9BWK - chains A and B; structure by X-ray diffraction, 2.20 A resolution.

# Chain A (and B)
Molecule: Acetyl-CoA acetyltransferase
From: Burkholderia sp. RF2-non_BP3
Notes: chain B of this document is another copy of the same molecule, construct and numbering; everything in this record applies to it too
UniProtKB: A0AAC9EFY7 (A0AAC9EFY7_9BURK); residues 3-399 here correspond to UniProt positions 1-397 (UniProt number = residue number - 2)
Chain sequence (399 residues; numbered 1 to 399; the number before each row is that of its first residue):
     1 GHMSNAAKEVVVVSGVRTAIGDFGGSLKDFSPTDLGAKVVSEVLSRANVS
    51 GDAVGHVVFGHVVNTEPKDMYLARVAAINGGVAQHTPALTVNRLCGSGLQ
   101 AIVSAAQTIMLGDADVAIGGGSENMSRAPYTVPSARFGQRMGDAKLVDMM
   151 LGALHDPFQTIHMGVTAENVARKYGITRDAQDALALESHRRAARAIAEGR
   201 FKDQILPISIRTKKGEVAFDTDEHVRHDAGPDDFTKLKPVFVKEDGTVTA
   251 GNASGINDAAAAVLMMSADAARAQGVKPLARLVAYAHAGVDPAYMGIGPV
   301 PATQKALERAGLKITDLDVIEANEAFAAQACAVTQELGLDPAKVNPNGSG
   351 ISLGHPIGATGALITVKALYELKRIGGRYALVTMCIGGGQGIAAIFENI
Not modelled in the structure: 1-5 (chain B: 1-6)
Sequence notes: expression tag (1-2); conflict Asn79 (Asp77 in A0AAC9EFY7)
Reported in the primary citation:
  - mutagenesis - C95S: abolished catalytic activity
  - mutagenesis - S254C, I256A: decreased catalytic activity
  - mutagenesis - G251A, S254A, G255A: increased catalytic activity
  - mutagenesis - G251A: increased catalytic activity on acetoacetyl-CoA
  - mutagenesis - G255A: unchanged catalytic activity

# How chain A and chain B interact
Pairs across the interface - 124 pairs, chain A then chain B:
  Phe23(A) with Arg136(B); Phe137(B), hydrophobic
  Gly24(A) with Phe137(B)
  His56(A) with Arg93(B), hydrogen bond
  Val62(A) with Met70(B)
  Val63(A) with Met70(B), hydrophobic
  Asn64(A) with Asn64(B)
  Glu66(A) with Met149(B)
  Pro67(A) with Val147(B), hydrophobic; Met149(B); Gly152(B)
  Lys68(A) with Pro157(B)
  Met70(A) with Val62(B); Val63(B), hydrophobic; Asn92(B), hydrogen bond (backbone-side chain); Leu94(B); Met149(B); Ala153(B), hydrophobic
  Tyr71(A) with Leu94(B), hydrophobic; Ala153(B), hydrogen bond (side chain-backbone); His155(B), hydrogen bond (side chain-backbone); Pro157(B), hydrophobic; Gly387(B); Gly388(B)
  Arg74(A) with Phe158(B); Val290(B), hydrogen bond (side chain-backbone); Gly388(B), hydrogen bond (side chain-backbone); Gly389(B), hydrogen bond (side chain-backbone)
  Val75(A) with Pro157(B), hydrophobic; Phe158(B), hydrophobic
  Ile78(A) with Phe158(B), hydrophobic
  Asn79(A) with Phe158(B)
  Gln84(A) with Gly289(B); Val290(B); Asp291(B), hydrogen bond (side chain-backbone); Pro292(B)
  His85(A) with Gly289(B), hydrogen bond (backbone-backbone)
  Pro87(A) with Arg93(B); His287(B); Gln390(B)
  Ala88(A) with Arg93(B), hydrogen bond (backbone-side chain); Gln390(B), hydrogen bond (backbone-side chain)
  Leu89(A) with Asn92(B); Arg93(B); Gln100(B)
  Thr90(A) with Val91(B); Asn92(B), hydrogen bond (backbone-backbone)
  Val91(A) with Thr90(B)
  Asn92(A) with Met70(B), hydrogen bond (side chain-backbone); Leu89(B); Thr90(B), hydrogen bond (backbone-backbone)
  Arg93(A) with His56(B), hydrogen bond; Pro87(B); Ala88(B), hydrogen bond (side chain-backbone); Leu89(B)
  Leu94(A) with Met70(B); Tyr71(B), hydrophobic
  Gln100(A) with Leu89(B)
  Gln107(A) with Leu111(B); Asp113(B)
  Met110(A) with Leu111(B), hydrophobic
  Leu111(A) with Gln107(B); Met110(B), hydrophobic; Leu111(B), hydrophobic; Tyr285(B)
  Asp113(A) with Tyr285(B), hydrogen bond; Arg309(B), salt bridge
  Ser126(A) with Arg136(B); Phe137(B)
  Ala128(A) with Arg136(B), hydrogen bond (backbone-side chain)
  Pro129(A) with Arg136(B), hydrogen bond (backbone-side chain)
  Tyr130(A) with Thr131(B); Val132(B), hydrogen bond (backbone-backbone); Ala135(B), hydrophobic; Arg136(B)
  Thr131(A) with Tyr130(B); Thr131(B)
  Val132(A) with Tyr130(B), hydrogen bond (backbone-backbone)
  Ala135(A) with Tyr130(B), hydrophobic; Leu146(B), hydrophobic
  Arg136(A) with Phe23(B); Ser126(B); Ala128(B), hydrogen bond (side chain-backbone); Pro129(B); Tyr130(B); Asp148(B), salt bridge; Met150(B)
  Phe137(A) with Phe23(B), hydrophobic; Ser126(B)
  Val147(A) with Pro67(B), hydrophobic
  Asp148(A) with Arg136(B), salt bridge
  Met149(A) with Glu66(B); Pro67(B); Met70(B)
  Met150(A) with Arg136(B)
  Gly152(A) with Pro67(B)
  Ala153(A) with Met70(B), hydrophobic; Tyr71(B), hydrogen bond (backbone-side chain)
  His155(A) with Tyr71(B), hydrogen bond (backbone-side chain)
  Pro157(A) with Lys68(B); Tyr71(B), hydrophobic; Val75(B), hydrophobic
  Phe158(A) with Arg74(B); Val75(B), hydrophobic; Ile78(B), hydrophobic; Asn79(B)
  Met163(A) with Tyr71(B)
  Tyr285(A) with Leu111(B); Asp113(B), hydrogen bond
  His287(A) with His56(B); Pro87(B)
  Gly289(A) with Gln84(B); His85(B), hydrogen bond (backbone-backbone)
  Val290(A) with Arg74(B), hydrogen bond (backbone-side chain); Gln84(B), hydrogen bond (backbone-backbone)
  Asp291(A) with Gln84(B)
  Pro292(A) with Gln84(B)
  Arg309(A) with Asp113(B), salt bridge
  Gly387(A) with Tyr71(B)
  Gly388(A) with Tyr71(B); Arg74(B), hydrogen bond (backbone-side chain)
  Gly389(A) with Arg74(B), hydrogen bond (backbone-side chain)
  Gln390(A) with Pro87(B); Ala88(B), hydrogen bond (side chain-backbone)
Also at the interface, not in a pair above, chain A (65 interface residues in all): Thr86, Met125, Leu146, Ala288, Lys305
Also at the interface, not in a pair above, chain B (65 interface residues in all): Ala7, Gly24, Leu154, Met163, Ala288, Lys305

# In short
The chain A/chain B interface involves 65 residues from each chain, with 31 hydrogen bonds and 4 salt bridges.
Polar contacts include Asp113(A)-Arg309(B), Arg136(A)-Asp148(B) and His56(A)-Arg93(B). From the paper: G251A,
S254A and G255A of chain A increase catalytic activity; S254C and I256A of chain A reduce catalytic activity.
Both chains are Acetyl-CoA acetyltransferase (Burkholderia sp. RF2-non_BP3). Entry 9BWK (Crystal structure of
polyketoacyl-CoA thiolase from Burkholderia sp) was determined by X-ray diffraction (same publication as 9BWL,
9BWO and 9BWP).
